Entry 9BTH (electron microscopy, 4.20 A resolution (low resolution: residue-level contacts below are approximate; hydrogen-bond / salt-bridge calls are withheld)); this record covers chains C and E of the 8 polymer chains in the assembly.

== Chain C (and E) ==
Molecule: Envelope glycoprotein gp41
From: Human immunodeficiency virus 1
Notes: chain E of this document is another copy of the same molecule, construct and numbering; everything in this record applies to it too
UniProtKB: A0A0N9FF17 (A0A0N9FF17_9HIV1); residues 511-664 here correspond to UniProt positions 498-651 (UniProt number = residue number - 13)
Sequence (154 residues; row label = number of the first residue in the row):
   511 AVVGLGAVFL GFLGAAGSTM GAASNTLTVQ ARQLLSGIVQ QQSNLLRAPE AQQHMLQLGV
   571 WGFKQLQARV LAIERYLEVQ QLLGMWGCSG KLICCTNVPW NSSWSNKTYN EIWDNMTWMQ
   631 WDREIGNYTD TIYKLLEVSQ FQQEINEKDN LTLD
Disordered / not traced: 511-512, 542-567, 664 (chain E: 511-514, 541-567, 664)
Differences from the reference sequence: conflict Asn535 (Ile522 in A0A0N9FF17), Pro559 (Ile546 in A0A0N9FF17), Gly569 (Thr556 in A0A0N9FF17), Phe573 (Ile560 in A0A0N9FF17), Glu588 (Lys575 in A0A0N9FF17), Val589 (Asp576 in A0A0N9FF17), Cys605 (Thr592 in A0A0N9FF17), Pro609 (Tyr596 in A0A0N9FF17), Gly636 (Asp623 in A0A0N9FF17), Phe651 (Lys638 in A0A0N9FF17), Ile655 (Ser642 in A0A0N9FF17), Asn660 (Leu647 in A0A0N9FF17), Thr662 (Ala649 in A0A0N9FF17)
Cystine bridges: Cys598-Cys604
Covalently attached groups: N-acetylglucosamine (NAG) linked to Asn611, Asn637

== Chain C / chain E interface ==
Residue-residue contacts (23):
  Val513(C) with Glu588(E)
  Gly514(C) with Glu588(E)
  Val518(C) with Gln591(E); Met595(E)
  Ser534(C) with Ile655(E); Lys658(E)
  Thr536(C) with Phe651(E)
  Leu537(C) with Phe651(E); Ile655(E)
  Gln540(C) with Lys644(E)
  Phe573(C) with Phe573(E)
  Leu576(C) with Phe573(E); Gln577(E)
  Arg579(C) with Gln577(E); Glu584(E)
  Val580(C) with Val580(E)
  Ile583(C) with Leu587(E)
  Tyr586(C) with Gln591(E)
  Leu587(C) with Leu587(E)
  Gln590(C) with Gln590(E)
  Gly600(C) with Ser599(E)
  Leu602(C) with Phe651(E); Glu654(E)
Also at the interface, not in a pair above, chain C (21 interface residues in all): Leu568, Ile603, Cys605, Tyr619
Also at the interface, not in a pair above, chain E (21 interface residues in all): Leu576, Ile583, Gly594, Val648, Leu661, Thr662

== In short ==
Chain C and chain E each contribute 21 residues to their interface. Covalently linked N-acetylglucosamine: at
Asn611(C) and Asn637(C).
Chain C and chain E are both Envelope glycoprotein gp41 (Human immunodeficiency virus 1); the structure,
Rhesus Fab 42056-a.01 in complex with CAP256SU.wk34 RnS SOSIP Env, was determined by electron microscopy (same
publication as 9BNK, 9BNM, 9BNP, 9BTI, 9BTJ, 9BTL and 9BTV).
